PDB entry 8WO5 | electron microscopy, 7.40 A resolution (low resolution: residue-level contacts below are approximate; hydrogen-bond / salt-bridge calls are withheld) | chains ZT and ZY of the 417 polymer chains in the assembly

== Chain ZT (and ZY) ==
Protein: Flagellar hook protein FlgE
Organism: Salmonella enterica subsp. enterica serovar Typhimurium str. LT2
Notes: chain ZY of this document is another copy of the same molecule, construct and numbering; everything in this record applies to it too
UniProtKB: P0A1J1 (FLGE_SALTY); residue numbers follow UniProt; this construct covers 1-403
Sequence (403 residues; row label = number of the first residue in the row):
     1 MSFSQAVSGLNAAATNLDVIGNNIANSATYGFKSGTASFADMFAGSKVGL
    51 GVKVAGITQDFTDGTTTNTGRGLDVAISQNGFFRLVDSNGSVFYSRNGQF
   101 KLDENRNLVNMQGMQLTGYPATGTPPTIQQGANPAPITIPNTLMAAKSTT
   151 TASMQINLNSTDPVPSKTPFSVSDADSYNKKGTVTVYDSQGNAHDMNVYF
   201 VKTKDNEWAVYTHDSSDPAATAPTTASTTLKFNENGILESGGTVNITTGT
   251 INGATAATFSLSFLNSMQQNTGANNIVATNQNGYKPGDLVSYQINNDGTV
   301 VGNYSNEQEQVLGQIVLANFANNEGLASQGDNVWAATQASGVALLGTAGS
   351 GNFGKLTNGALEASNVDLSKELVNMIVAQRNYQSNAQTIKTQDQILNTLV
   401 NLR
Not modelled in the structure: 1, 403

== Interface between chain ZT and chain ZY ==
Residue-residue contacts (72; chain ZT residue first):
  Leu-10(ZT) / Leu-399(ZY)
  Leu-17(ZT) / Thr-391(ZY)
  Leu-17(ZT) / Ile-395(ZY)
  Asp-18(ZT) / Ser-2(ZY)
  Asp-18(ZT) / Gln-5(ZY)
  Gly-21(ZT) / Thr-388(ZY)
  Asn-22(ZT) / Gln-5(ZY)
  Asn-22(ZT) / Val-48(ZY)
  Asn-22(ZT) / Gly-49(ZY)
  Asn-22(ZT) / Gly-51(ZY)
  Ile-24(ZT) / Ser-384(ZY)
  Ile-24(ZT) / Asn-385(ZY)
  Ile-24(ZT) / Thr-388(ZY)
  Ala-25(ZT) / Gln-5(ZY)
  Ala-25(ZT) / Gly-9(ZY)
  Ala-25(ZT) / Val-52(ZY)
  Ala-25(ZT) / Asn-385(ZY)
  Asn-26(ZT) / Asp-41(ZY)
  Asn-26(ZT) / Gly-51(ZY)
  Asn-26(ZT) / Val-52(ZY)
  Ser-27(ZT) / Asn-381(ZY)
  Ala-28(ZT) / Phe-39(ZY)
  Thr-29(ZT) / Phe-39(ZY)
  Thr-29(ZT) / Ala-40(ZY)
  Thr-29(ZT) / Val-52(ZY)
  Phe-32(ZT) / Asp-41(ZY)
  Ile-57(ZT) / Lys-47(ZY)
  Ile-57(ZT) / Val-48(ZY)
  Arg-71(ZT) / Thr-58(ZY)
  Gln-99(ZT) / Ser-38(ZY)
  Gln-99(ZT) / Thr-58(ZY)
  Lys-101(ZT) / Glu-324(ZY)
  Leu-102(ZT) / Ala-321(ZY)
  Leu-102(ZT) / Asn-322(ZY)
  Asp-103(ZT) / Ala-321(ZY)
  Asp-103(ZT) / Asn-322(ZY)
  Glu-104(ZT) / Ala-321(ZY)
  Glu-104(ZT) / Gln-338(ZY)
  Glu-104(ZT) / Ala-339(ZY)
  Glu-104(ZT) / Gly-341(ZY)
  Arg-106(ZT) / Ala-321(ZY)
  Met-111(ZT) / Ala-55(ZY)
  Met-111(ZT) / Thr-58(ZY)
  Gln-112(ZT) / Ala-40(ZY)
  Gln-112(ZT) / Ala-55(ZY)
  Asn-141(ZT) / Leu-344(ZY)
  Leu-289(ZT) / Asn-352(ZY)
  Val-290(ZT) / Asn-352(ZY)
  Ser-328(ZT) / Phe-43(ZY)
  Gln-329(ZT) / Phe-43(ZY)
  Gly-330(ZT) / Asp-41(ZY)
  Gly-330(ZT) / Phe-43(ZY)
  Asp-331(ZT) / Ala-40(ZY)
  Asp-331(ZT) / Asp-41(ZY)
  Asn-332(ZT) / Phe-39(ZY)
  Asn-332(ZT) / Ala-40(ZY)
  Asn-332(ZT) / Asp-41(ZY)
  Leu-368(ZT) / Asn-381(ZY)
  Leu-368(ZT) / Ser-384(ZY)
  Leu-372(ZT) / Ser-384(ZY)
  Met-375(ZT) / Gln-387(ZY)
  Met-375(ZT) / Thr-388(ZY)
  Met-375(ZT) / Thr-391(ZY)
  Gln-379(ZT) / Thr-391(ZY)
  Gln-379(ZT) / Gln-394(ZY)
  Tyr-382(ZT) / Ile-395(ZY)
  Tyr-382(ZT) / Leu-399(ZY)
  Gln-383(ZT) / Thr-398(ZY)
  Ala-386(ZT) / Thr-398(ZY)
  Ala-386(ZT) / Leu-402(ZY)
  Ile-389(ZT) / Leu-402(ZY)
  Lys-390(ZT) / Leu-402(ZY)
Other interface residues (no listed pair), chain ZT (41 interface residues in all): Val-19, Asp-288
Other interface residues (no listed pair), chain ZY (41 interface residues in all): Met-42, Leu-50, Lys-53, Ser-340, Gly-351, Arg-380, Gln-392

== In short ==
The chain ZT/chain ZY interface involves 41 residues from each chain.
Chain ZT and chain ZY are both Flagellar hook protein FlgE (Salmonella enterica subsp. enterica serovar
Typhimurium str. LT2); the structure, Cryo-EM structure of the intact flagellar motor-hook complex in the CCW
state, was determined by electron microscopy, deposited together with 8WHT, 8WIW, 8WK3, 8WK4, 8WKI, 8WKK and
11 further entries.
